PDB entry 4OH9 | X-ray diffraction, 1.70 A resolution | chains A and B

[Chain A (and B)]
Molecule: Serine/threonine-protein kinase 3
Source organism: Homo sapiens
Notes: EC 2.7.11.1; fragment: SARAH domain; chain B of this document is another copy of the same molecule, construct and numbering; everything in this record applies to it too
UniProtKB: Q13188 (STK3_HUMAN); residues 3-51 here correspond to UniProt positions 436-484 (UniProt number = residue number + 433)
Amino-acid sequence (51 residues; numbered 1 to 51; the number before each row is that of its first residue):
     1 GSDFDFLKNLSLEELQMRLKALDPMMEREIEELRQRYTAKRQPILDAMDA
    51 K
Construct notes: expression tag (1-2)
UniProt features mapped onto this chain:
  - modified residue: Ser-11 (Phosphoserine)
What the authors report for this chain:
  - self-association interface (contacts with another copy of this molecule); pairs are residue here / residue on that copy: Asp-23/Tyr-37 (hydrogen bond), Glu-29/Tyr-37 (hydrogen bond)
  - conformationally variable residues (helix shift, side-chain flip): Pro-24, Tyr-37, Arg-41, Pro-43

[Interface between chain A and chain B]
Pairs across the interface (63; chain A residue first):
  Gly-1(A) with Lys-40(B)
  Phe-4(A) with Pro-43(B); Asp-46(B); Ala-47(B)
  Leu-7(A) with Pro-43(B); Ile-44(B), hydrophobic; Ala-47(B), hydrophobic
  Lys-8(A) with Ala-47(B); Lys-51(B), hydrogen bond (backbone-side chain)
  Asn-9(A) with Lys-51(B)
  Leu-10(A) with Lys-51(B), hydrogen bond (backbone-side chain)
  Leu-12(A) with Met-48(B); Lys-51(B)
  Leu-15(A) with Ile-44(B); Ala-47(B), hydrophobic; Met-48(B), hydrophobic
  Gln-16(A) with Met-48(B)
  Leu-19(A) with Arg-41(B); Ile-44(B), hydrophobic; Leu-45(B), hydrophobic
  Leu-22(A) with Tyr-37(B), hydrophobic; Lys-40(B); Arg-41(B); Ile-44(B), hydrophobic
  Asp-23(A) with Tyr-37(B), hydrogen bond
  Met-26(A) with Arg-34(B); Tyr-37(B), hydrophobic
  Glu-29(A) with Leu-33(B); Arg-36(B), salt bridge
  Ile-30(A) with Leu-33(B), hydrophobic; Arg-34(B)
  Leu-33(A) with Glu-29(B); Ile-30(B), hydrophobic; Leu-33(B), hydrophobic
  Arg-34(A) with Ile-30(B); Arg-34(B)
  Arg-36(A) with Glu-29(B), salt bridge
  Tyr-37(A) with Leu-22(B); Met-25(B), hydrogen bond (side chain-backbone); Met-26(B); Glu-29(B), hydrogen bond
  Lys-40(A) with Leu-22(B)
  Arg-41(A) with Leu-19(B); Leu-22(B); Met-26(B)
  Pro-43(A) with Phe-4(B); Leu-7(B), hydrophobic
  Ile-44(A) with Leu-7(B), hydrophobic; Leu-15(B); Leu-19(B), hydrophobic
  Leu-45(A) with Leu-19(B), hydrophobic
  Asp-46(A) with Phe-4(B)
  Ala-47(A) with Phe-4(B); Leu-7(B); Lys-8(B); Leu-15(B), hydrophobic
  Met-48(A) with Leu-12(B); Leu-15(B), hydrophobic; Gln-16(B); Leu-19(B), hydrophobic
  Lys-51(A) with Lys-8(B), hydrogen bond (side chain-backbone); Asn-9(B); Leu-10(B), hydrogen bond (side chain-backbone)
Interface residues without a listed pair, chain A (31 interface residues in all): Ser-11, Arg-18, Ala-50
Interface residues without a listed pair, chain B (31 interface residues in all): Ser-2, Ser-11, Arg-18, Ala-50
From the paper, about this interface:
  - hot spots on chain A (mutagenesis) - F4A, L7A: decreased binding to another copy of this molecule (from molecular simulation)

[Summary]
Chain A and chain B each contribute 31 residues to their interface, with 7 hydrogen bonds and 2 salt bridges.
Polar pairs include Glu-29(A)/Arg-36(B), Lys-8(A)/Lys-51(B) and Leu-10(A)/Lys-51(B). From the paper: F4A and
L7A of chain A reduce binding to another copy of this molecule; conformational variability at Pro-24(A),
Tyr-37(A) and Arg-41(A) among others.
Chain A and chain B are both Serine/threonine-protein kinase 3 (Homo sapiens); the structure, Crystal
Structure of the human MST2 SARAH homodimer, was determined by X-ray diffraction.
